Entry 7UGO (electron microscopy, 4.10 A resolution (low resolution: residue-level contacts below are approximate; hydrogen-bond / salt-bridge calls are withheld)); this record covers chains A and G of the 18 polymer chains in the assembly.

== Chain A ==
Molecule: Envelope glycoprotein gp120
From: Human immunodeficiency virus 1
Reference sequence: Q2N0S5 (Q2N0S5_9HIV1); aligned to UniProt positions 31-496 over residues 32-506 (the alignment contains insertions or deletions, so no single offset holds)
Chain sequence (466 residues; numbered 32 to 506 plus 2 insertion-coded residues; 11 numbers in that range are skipped by the numbering (no residue carries them; nothing is unmodelled there); the number before each row is that of its first residue):
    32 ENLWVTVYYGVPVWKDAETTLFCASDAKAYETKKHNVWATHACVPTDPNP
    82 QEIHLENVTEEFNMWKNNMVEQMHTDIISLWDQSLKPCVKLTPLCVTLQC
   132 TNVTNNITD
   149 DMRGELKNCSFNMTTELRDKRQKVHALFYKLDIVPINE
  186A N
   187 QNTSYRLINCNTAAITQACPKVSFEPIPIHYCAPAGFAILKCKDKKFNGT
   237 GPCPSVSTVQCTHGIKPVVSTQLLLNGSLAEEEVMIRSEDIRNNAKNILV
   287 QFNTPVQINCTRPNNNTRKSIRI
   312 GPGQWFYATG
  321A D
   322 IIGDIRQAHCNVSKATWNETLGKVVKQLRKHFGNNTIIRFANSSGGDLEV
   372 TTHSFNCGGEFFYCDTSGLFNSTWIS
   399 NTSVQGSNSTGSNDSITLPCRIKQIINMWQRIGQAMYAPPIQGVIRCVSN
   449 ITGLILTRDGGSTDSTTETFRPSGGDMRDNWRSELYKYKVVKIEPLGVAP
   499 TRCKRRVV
Not modelled in the structure: 62-63, 135-136, 149-151, 399-410
Sequence notes: conflict Lys-64 (Glu63 in Q2N0S5), Arg-169 (Lys160 in Q2N0S5), His-173 (Tyr164 in Q2N0S5), Ala-174 (Ser165 in Q2N0S5), Lys-178 (Arg169 in Q2N0S5), Ile-181 (Val172 in Q2N0S5), Pro-183 (Gln174 in Q2N0S5), Thr-189 (Lys188 in Q2N0S5), Ser-190 (Glu189 in Q2N0S5), Ala-199 (Ser198 in Q2N0S5), Asp-276 (Asn275 in Q2N0S5), Arg-278 (Thr277 in Q2N0S5), Trp-316 (Ala313 in Q2N0S5), Asn-332 (Thr330 in Q2N0S5), Asp-386 (Asn384 in Q2N0S5), Asp-462 (Asn459 in Q2N0S5), Ser-471 (Gly468 in Q2N0S5), Cys-501 (Ala498 in Q2N0S5)
Cystine bridges: Cys-54/Cys-74, Cys-119/Cys-205, Cys-126/Cys-196, Cys-131/Cys-157, Cys-218/Cys-247, Cys-228/Cys-239, Cys-296/Cys-331, Cys-378/Cys-445, Cys-385/Cys-418
Covalently attached groups: N-acetylglucosamine (NAG) linked to Asn-88, Asn-133, Asn-156, Asn-160, Asn-234, Asn-262, Asn-295, Asn-301, Asn-363, Asn-392, Asn-448; glycan linked to Asn-332
What the authors report for this chain:
  - post-translational modification sites: Asn-234, Asn-363, Asn-392

== Chain G ==
Molecule: BG24 inferred germline Fab with mature CDR3s heavy chain
From: Homo sapiens
Notes: antibody fragment or engineered binder
Chain sequence (125 residues; row label = number of the first residue in the row; a row labelled like 82A-82C holds insertion residues (82A, then the next letters in order)):
     1 QVQLVQSGAEVKKPGASVKVSCKASGYTFTGYYMHWVRQAPGQGLEWMGW
    51 IN
   52A P
    53 NSGGTNYAQKFQGRVTMTRDTSISTAYMEL
82A-82C SRL
    83 RSDDTAVYYCATQVKLDS
100A-100F SAGYPF
   101 DIWGQGTMVTVSSAS
Cystine bridges: Cys-22/Cys-92

== Chain A / chain G interface ==
Pairs across the interface - 18 pairs, chain A then chain G:
  Asn-280(A) / Trp-47(G)
  Asn-280(A) / Trp-50(G)
  Asn-280(A) / Tyr-100D(G)
  Ala-281(A) / Tyr-33(G)
  Ala-281(A) / Tyr-100D(G)
  Ser-365(A) / Thr-57(G)
  Gly-366(A) / Gly-55(G)
  Asp-368(A) / Ser-54(G)
  Asp-368(A) / Arg-71(G)
  Val-371(A) / Ser-54(G)
  Asp-457(A) / Asn-58(G)
  Gly-458(A) / Asn-58(G)
  Gly-458(A) / Tyr-59(G)
  Gly-459(A) / Trp-47(G)
  Gly-459(A) / Ala-60(G)
  Gly-459(A) / Gln-61(G)
  Ser-460(A) / Gln-61(G)
  Arg-469(A) / Gln-64(G)
Interface residues without a listed pair, chain A (14 interface residues in all): Asn-279, Gly-367, Thr-461
Interface features reported in the paper:
  - specific contacts: Asn-280(A)/Trp-50(G), Ser-54(G)/Asp-368(A), Thr-57(G)/Ser-365(A), Arg-71(G)/Asp-368(A) (salt bridge), Tyr-100D(G)/Asn-280(A)
  - epitope / paratope residues, chain A: Asn-280(A)
  - epitope / paratope residues, chain G: Trp-50(G), Ser-54(G), Thr-57(G), Arg-71(G), Tyr-100D(G)

== Summary ==
The interface between chain A and chain G involves 14 residues on one side and 13 on the other. The paper
describes contacts between Asn-280(A) and Trp-50(G), Ser-54(G) and Asp-368(A) and Thr-57(G) and Ser-365(A)
among others; a salt bridge between Arg-71(G) and Asp-368(A). From the paper: epitope/paratope residues
Asn-280(A) and Trp-50(G) among others; modification sites Asn-234(A), Asn-363(A) and Asn-392(A).
Chain A is Envelope glycoprotein gp120 (Human immunodeficiency virus 1) and chain G is BG24 inferred germline
Fab with mature CDR3s heavy chain (Homo sapiens); the structure, Cryo-EM structure of BG24 inferred germline
Fabs with mature CDR3s and 10-1074 Fabs in complex with ..., was determined by electron microscopy (same
publication as 7UGM, 7UGP, 7UGQ and 7UGN).
